7C8D - chains A and B; structure by electron microscopy, 3.00 A resolution.

# Chain A
Molecule: Angiotensin-converting enzyme 2
From: Felis catus
Notes: EC 3.4.17.23
UniProtKB: Q56H28 (ACE2_FELCA); numbering as in UniProt (aligned over 18-740)
Chain sequence (732 residues; row label = number of the first residue in the row):
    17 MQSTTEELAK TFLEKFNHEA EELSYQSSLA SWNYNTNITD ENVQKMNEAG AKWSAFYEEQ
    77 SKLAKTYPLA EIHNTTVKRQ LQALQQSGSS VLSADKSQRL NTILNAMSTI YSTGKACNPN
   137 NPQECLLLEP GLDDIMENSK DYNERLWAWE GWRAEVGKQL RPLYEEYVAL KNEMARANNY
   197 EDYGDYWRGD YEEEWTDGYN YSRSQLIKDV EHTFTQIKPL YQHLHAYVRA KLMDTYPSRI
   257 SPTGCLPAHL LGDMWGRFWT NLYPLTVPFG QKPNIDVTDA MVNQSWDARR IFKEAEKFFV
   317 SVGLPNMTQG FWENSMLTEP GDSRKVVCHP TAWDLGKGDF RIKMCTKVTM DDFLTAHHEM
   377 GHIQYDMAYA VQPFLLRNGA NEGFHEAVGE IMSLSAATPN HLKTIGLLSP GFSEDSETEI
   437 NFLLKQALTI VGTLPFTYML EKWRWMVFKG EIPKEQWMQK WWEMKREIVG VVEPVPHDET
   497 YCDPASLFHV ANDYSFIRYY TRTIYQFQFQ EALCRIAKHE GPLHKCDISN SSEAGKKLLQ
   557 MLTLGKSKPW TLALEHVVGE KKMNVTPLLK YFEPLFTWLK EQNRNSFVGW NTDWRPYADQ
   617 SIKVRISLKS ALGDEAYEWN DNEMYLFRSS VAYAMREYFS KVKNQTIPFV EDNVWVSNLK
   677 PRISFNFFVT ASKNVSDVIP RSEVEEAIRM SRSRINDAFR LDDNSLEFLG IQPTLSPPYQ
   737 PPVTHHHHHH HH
Unresolved in the structure: 17, 615-748
Sequence notes: initiating methionine (17); expression tag (741-748)
Cystine bridges: Cys-133/Cys-141, Cys-344/Cys-361, Cys-530/Cys-542
Metal / ion sites: Zn2+: His-374, His-378, Glu-402
What the authors report for this chain:
  - contacts within the chain: Phe-28/Tyr-83 (hydrophobic contact) (proposed by the authors, not directly observed)
  - mutagenesis - D355A: abolished binding to Spike protein S1 (chain B)

# Chain B
Molecule: Spike protein S1
From: Severe acute respiratory syndrome coronavirus 2
UniProtKB: P0DTC2 (SPIKE_SARS2); residue numbers follow UniProt; this construct covers 333-527
Chain sequence (195 residues; each row starts with the number of its first residue):
   333 TNLCPFGEVF NATRFASVYA WNRKRISNCV ADYSVLYNSA SFSTFKCYGV SPTKLNDLCF
   393 TNVYADSFVI RGDEVRQIAP GQTGKIADYN YKLPDDFTGC VIAWNSNNLD SKVGGNYNYL
   453 YRLFRKSNLK PFERDISTEI YQAGSTPCNG VEGFNCYFPL QSYGFQPTNG VGYQPYRVVV
   513 LSFELLHAPA TVCGP
Cystine bridges: Cys-336/Cys-361, Cys-379/Cys-432, Cys-391/Cys-525, Cys-480/Cys-488
UniProt features mapped onto this chain:
  - region: Arg-403 to Asp-405 (Integrin-binding motif), Asn-448 to Phe-456 (Immunodominant HLA epitope recognized by the CD8+)
  - glycosylation: Asn-343 (N-linked (GlcNAc...) (complex) asparagine)
  - natural variant: Gly-339 (G339D: In strain: Omicron/BA.1, Omicron/BA.2 and 4 more; G339H: In strain: Omicron/BA.2.75, Omicron/XBB.1.5 and 1 more), Arg-346 (R346K: In strain: Mu/B.1.621; R346T: In strain: Omicron/BQ.1.1, Omicron/XBB.1.5 and 1 more), Leu-368 (L368I: In strain: Omicron/XBB.1.5, Omicron/EG.5.1), Ser-371 (S371F: In strain: Omicron/BA.2, Omicron/BA.2.12.1 and 6 more; S371L: In strain: Omicron/BA.1), Ser-373 (S373P: In strain: Omicron/BA.1, Omicron/BA.2 and 7 more), Ser-375 (S375F: In strain: Omicron/BA.1, Omicron/BA.2 and 7 more), Thr-376 (T376A: In strain: Omicron/BA.2, Omicron/BA.2.12.1 and 5 more), Asp-405 (D405N: In strain: Omicron/BA.2, Omicron/BA.2.12.1 and 6 more), Arg-408 (R408S: In strain: Omicron/BA.2, Omicron/BA.2.12.1 and 6 more), Lys-417 (K417N: In strain: Beta/B.1.351, Omicron/BA.1 and 8 more; K417T: In strain: Gamma/P.1), Asn-440 (N440K: In strain: Omicron/BA.1, Omicron/BA.2 and 7 more), Lys-444 (K444T: In strain: Omicron/BQ.1.1), 16 further natural variant entries in UniProt
  - mutagenesis: Asn-343 (N343Q: Reduced viral infectivity), Leu-452 (L452R: Increased resistance to neutralizing antibodies. Decreases HLA binding to NF9 epitope. Increased binding affinity to human ACE2), Tyr-453 (Y453F: Decreased HLA binding to NF9 epitope. Increased binding affinity to human ACE2), Ala-475 (A475V: Increased resistance to neutralizing antibodies), Val-483 (V483A: Increased resistance to neutralizing antibodies), Glu-484 (E484D: Increased replication in human TMEM106B overexpressing cells), Phe-490 (F490L: Increased resistance to neutralizing antibodies and human covalescent sera neutralization), Gln-493 (Q493N: Reduced host ACE2-binding affinity in vitro; Q493Y: Reduced host ACE2-binding affinity in vitro), Asn-501 (N501T: Reduced host ACE2-binding affinity in vitro; N501Y: Increased binding affinity to human ACE2), His-519 (H519P: Increased resistance to human covalescent sera neutralization)

# Interface between chain A and chain B
Contacting residue pairs (37; chain A residue first):
  Gln-18(A) with Ser-477(B), hydrogen bond
  Leu-24(A) with Asn-487(B)
  Thr-27(A) with Phe-456(B); Tyr-473(B); Tyr-489(B)
  Phe-28(A) with Tyr-489(B)
  Glu-30(A) with Lys-417(B), salt bridge; Leu-455(B); Phe-456(B)
  Lys-31(A) with Phe-456(B); Tyr-489(B)
  His-34(A) with Tyr-453(B); Leu-455(B); Gln-493(B), hydrogen bond (backbone-side chain)
  Glu-38(A) with Tyr-449(B), hydrogen bond; Gly-496(B); Gln-498(B), hydrogen bond
  Tyr-41(A) with Gln-498(B); Thr-500(B), hydrogen bond; Asn-501(B)
  Gln-42(A) with Gly-446(B), hydrogen bond (side chain-backbone); Tyr-449(B); Gln-498(B), hydrogen bond
  Thr-82(A) with Phe-486(B)
  Tyr-83(A) with Asn-487(B), hydrogen bond; Tyr-489(B)
  Lys-353(A) with Gly-496(B), hydrogen bond (side chain-backbone); Asn-501(B); Gly-502(B); Tyr-505(B)
  Gly-354(A) with Tyr-505(B)
  Asp-355(A) with Thr-500(B), hydrogen bond; Asn-501(B), hydrogen bond (side chain-backbone); Gly-502(B)
  Arg-357(A) with Thr-500(B), hydrogen bond
  Ala-386(A) with Tyr-505(B)
  Arg-393(A) with Tyr-505(B)
Interface residues without a listed pair, chain A (23 interface residues in all): Ser-19, Glu-37, Leu-45, Leu-79, Asn-330
Interface residues without a listed pair, chain B (22 interface residues in all): Ala-475, Gly-476, Phe-490, Leu-492
Interface features reported in the paper:
  - residue pairs: Glu-30(A)/Lys-417(B) (salt bridge), Asp-355(A)/Thr-500(B) (hydrogen bond), Asp-355(A)/Asn-501(B) (hydrogen bond), Gly-446(B)/Gln-42(A), Tyr-449(B)/Glu-38(A), Tyr-453(B)/His-34(A), Leu-455(B)/His-34(A), Phe-456(B)/Lys-31(A), Phe-456(B)/Thr-27(A), Tyr-473(B)/Thr-27(A), Ser-477(B)/Gln-18(A) (hydrogen bond), Phe-486(B)/Thr-82(A), Asn-487(B)/Tyr-83(A) (hydrogen bond), Asn-487(B)/Leu-24(A), Tyr-489(B)/Phe-28(A), Gln-493(B)/His-34(A), Gly-496(B)/Lys-353(A), Gln-498(B)/Glu-38(A), Gln-498(B)/Gln-42(A), Gln-498(B)/Tyr-41(A), Thr-500(B)/Tyr-41(A), Thr-500(B)/Arg-357(A), Gly-502(B)/Asp-355(A), Tyr-505(B)/Lys-353(A), Tyr-505(B)/Arg-393(A)

# Summary
The interface between chain A and chain B involves 23 residues on one side and 22 on the other; the contacts
include 12 hydrogen bonds and 1 salt bridge. Polar pairs include Glu-30(A)/Lys-417(B), Gln-18(A)/Ser-477(B)
and His-34(A)/Gln-493(B). The authors report a salt bridge between Glu-30(A) and Lys-417(B); hydrogen bonds
between Asp-355(A) and Thr-500(B), Asp-355(A) and Asn-501(B) and Ser-477(B) and Gln-18(A) among others;
contacts between Gly-446(B) and Gln-42(A), Tyr-449(B) and Glu-38(A) and Tyr-453(B) and His-34(A) among others.
From the paper: D355A of chain A abolishes binding to Spike protein S1 (chain B); contacts within the chain
involving Phe-28(A) and Tyr-83(A).
Chain A is Angiotensin-converting enzyme 2 (Felis catus) and chain B is Spike protein S1 (Severe acute
respiratory syndrome coronavirus 2); the structure, Cryo-EM structure of cat ACE2 and SARS-CoV-2 RBD, was
determined by electron microscopy.
